3KVA - chain A; structure by X-ray diffraction, 2.79 A resolution.

# Chain A
Molecule: JmjC domain-containing histone demethylation protein 1D
From: Homo sapiens
Notes: EC 2.-.-.-
UniProtKB: Q6ZMT4 (JHD1D_HUMAN); numbering as in UniProt (aligned over 92-488)
Chain sequence (397 residues; each row starts with the number of its first residue):
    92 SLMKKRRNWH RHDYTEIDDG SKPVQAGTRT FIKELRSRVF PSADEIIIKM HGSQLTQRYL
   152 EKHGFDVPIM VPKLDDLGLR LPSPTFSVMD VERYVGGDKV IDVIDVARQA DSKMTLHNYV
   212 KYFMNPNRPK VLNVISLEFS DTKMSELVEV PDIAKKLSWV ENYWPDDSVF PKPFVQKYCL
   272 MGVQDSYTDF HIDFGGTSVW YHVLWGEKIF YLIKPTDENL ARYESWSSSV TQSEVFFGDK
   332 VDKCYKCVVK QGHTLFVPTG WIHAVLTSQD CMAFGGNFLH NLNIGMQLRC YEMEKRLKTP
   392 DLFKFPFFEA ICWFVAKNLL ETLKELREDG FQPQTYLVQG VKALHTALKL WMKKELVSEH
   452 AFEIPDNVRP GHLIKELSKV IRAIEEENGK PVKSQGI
Not modelled in the structure: 92-113, 480-488
UniProt features mapped onto this chain:
  - region: Arg97 to Pro114 (Linker)
  - binding site (substrate): Thr279, Lys299
  - binding site (Fe cation): His282, Asp284, His354

# Overview
From UniProt: substrate-binding residues Thr279 and Lys299 and 3 Fe cation-binding residues.
Chain A is JmjC domain-containing histone demethylation protein 1D (Homo sapiens); the structure, Structure of
KIAA1718 Jumonji domain in complex with alpha-ketoglutarate, was determined by X-ray diffraction (same
publication as 3KV4, 3KV5, 3KV6, 3KV9 and 3KVB).
